Entry 9IHD (electron microscopy, 2.97 A resolution); this record covers chains B and J of the 12 polymer chains in the assembly.

[Chain B]
Molecule: Histone H4
Organism: Xenopus laevis
UniProtKB: P62799 (H4_XENLA); residues 16-102 here correspond to UniProt positions 17-103 (UniProt number = residue number + 1)
Sequence (87 residues; row label = number of the first residue in the row):
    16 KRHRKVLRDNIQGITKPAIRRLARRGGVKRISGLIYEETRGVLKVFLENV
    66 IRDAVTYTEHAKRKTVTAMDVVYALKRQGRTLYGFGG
Unresolved in the structure: 16-22, 102
Swiss-Prot annotation at these positions:
  - DNA-binding region: Lys16 to Lys20
  - modified residue: Lys16 (N6-(2-hydroxyisobutyryl)lysine), Lys20 (N6,N6,N6-trimethyllysine), Lys31 (N6-(2-hydroxyisobutyryl)lysine), Lys44 (N6-(2-hydroxyisobutyryl)lysine), Ser47 (Phosphoserine), Tyr51 (Phosphotyrosine), Lys59 (N6-(2-hydroxyisobutyryl)lysine), Lys77 (N6-(2-hydroxyisobutyryl)lysine), Lys79 (N6-(2-hydroxyisobutyryl)lysine), Tyr88 (Phosphotyrosine), Lys91 (N6-(2-hydroxyisobutyryl)lysine)
  - cross-link (Glycyl lysine isopeptide (Lys-Gly)): Lys31 (interchain with G-Cter in UFM1), Lys91 (interchain with G-Cter in ubiquitin)

[Chain J]
Molecule: Widom-601 DNA
Sequence (147 nucleotides; each row starts with the number of its first residue; numbers below 1 keep their minus sign (DA-73 is residue -73)):
   -73 ATCGAGAATCCCGGTGCCGAGGCCGCTCAATTGGTCGTAGACAGCTCTAG
   -23 CACCGCTTAAACGCACGTACGCGCTGTCCCCCGCGTTTTAACCGCCAAGG
    27 GGATTACTCCCTAGTCTCCAGGCACGTGTCAGATATATACATCCGAT
Unresolved in the structure: -73, 73

[Interface between chain B and chain J]
Contacting residue pairs (11; chain B residue first):
  Arg35(B) - DC8(J)  salt bridge to the phosphate
  Arg45(B) - DC7(J)  sugar contact
  Arg45(B) - DC8(J)  phosphate contact
  Ile46(B) - DC7(J)  sugar contact
  Ile46(B) - DC8(J)  hydrogen bond to the phosphate
  Ser47(B) - DC7(J)  hydrogen bond to the phosphate
  Gly48(B) - DC7(J)  hydrogen bond to the phosphate
  Arg78(B) - DG28(J)  phosphate contact
  Lys79(B) - DG27(J)  phosphate contact
  Lys79(B) - DG28(J)  hydrogen bond to the phosphate
  Thr80(B) - DG28(J)  hydrogen bond to the phosphate
Also at the interface, not in a pair above, chain B (10 interface residues in all): Arg39, Lys44

[Overview]
The interface between chain B and chain J involves 10 residues on one side and 4 on the other; the contacts
include 5 hydrogen bonds and 1 salt bridge. Polar pairs include Ile46(B)-DC8(J), Ser47(B)-DC7(J) and
Gly48(B)-DC7(J). From UniProt: a DNA-binding region on chain B.
Here chain B is Histone H4 (Xenopus laevis) and chain J is Widom-601 DNA. Entry 9IHD (Nucleosome core particle
bound by one molecule of DTT-reduced native monomeric myeloperoxidase) was determined by electron microscopy,
deposited together with 9GEN, 9GEO, 9GEP, 9GEQ, 9GER, 9IHE and 9IHF.
